Entry 5V7Q (electron microscopy, 3.70 A resolution); this record covers chains A and J of the 31 polymer chains in the assembly.

[Chain A]
Molecule: 23S rRNA
Organism: Mycobacterium tuberculosis
Sequence (3138 nucleotides; numbered 1 to 3138; the number before each row is that of its first residue):
     1 UUGUAAGUGU CUAAGGGCGC AUGGUGGAUG CCUUGGCAUC GAGAGCCGAU GAAGGACGUG
    61 GGAGGCUGCG AUAUGCCUCG GGGAGCUGUC AACCGAGCGU GGAUCCGAGG AUUUCCGAAU
   121 GGGGAAACCC AGCACGAGUG AUGUCGUGCU ACCCGCAUCU GAAUAUAUAG GGUGCGGGAG
   181 GGAACGCGGG GAAGUGAAAC AUCUCAGUAC CCGUAGGAGG AGAAAACAAU UGUGAUUCCG
   241 CAAGUAGUGG CGAGCGAACG CGGAACAGGC UAAACCGCAC GCAUGGGUAA CCGGGUAGGG
   301 GUUGUGUGUG CGGGGUUGUG GGAGGAUAUG UCUCAGCGCU ACCCGGCUGA GAGGCAGUCA
   361 GAAAGUGUCG UGGUUAGCGG AAGUGGCCUG GGAUGGUCUG CCGUAGACGG UGAGAGCCCG
   421 GUACGCGAAA ACCCGGCACC UGCCUAGUAU CAAUUCCCGA GUAGCAGCGG GCCCGUGGAA
   481 UCCGCUGUGA AUCCGCCGGG ACCACCCGGU AAGCCUAAAU ACUCCUCGAU GACCGAUAGC
   541 GGAUUAGUAC CGUGAGGGAA UGGUGAAAAG UACCCCGGGA GGGGAGUGAA AGAGUACCUG
   601 AAACCGUGUG CCUACAAUCC GUCAGAGCCU CCUUUUCCUC UCCGGAGGAG GGUGGUGAUG
   661 GCGUGCCUUU UGAAGAAUGA GCCUGCGAGU CAGGGACAUG UCGCAAGGUU AACCCGUGUG
   721 GGGUAGCCGC AGCGAAAGCG AGUCUGAAUA GGGCGACCCA CACGCGCAUA CGCGCGUGUG
   781 AAUAGUGGCG UGUUCUGGAC CCGAAGCGGA GUGAUCUACC CAUGGCCAGG GUGAAGCGCG
   841 GGUAAGACCG CGUGGAGGCC CGAACCCACU UAGGUUGAAG ACUGAGGGGA UGAGCUGUGG
   901 GUAGGGGUGA AAGGCCAAUC AAACUCCGUG AUAGCUGGUU CUCCCCGAAA UGCAUUUAGG
   961 UGCAGCGUUG CGUGGUUCAC CGCGGAGGUA GAGCUACUGG AUGGCCGAUG GGCCCUACUA
  1021 GGUUACUGAC GUCAGCCAAA CUCCGAAUGC CGUGGUGUAA AGCGUGGCAG UGAGACGGCG
  1081 GGGGAUAAGC UCCGUACGUC GAAAGGGAAA CAGCCCAGAU CGCCGGCUAA GGCCCCCAAG
  1141 CGUGUGCUAA GUGGGAAAGG AUGUGCAGUC GCAAAGACAA CCAGGAGGUU GGCUUAGAAG
  1201 CAGCCACCCU UGAAAGAGUG CGUAAUAGCU CACUGGUCAA GUGAUUGUGC GCCGAUAAUG
  1261 UAGCGGGGCU CAAGCACACC GCCGAAGCCG CGGCACAUCC ACCUUGUGGU GGGUGUGGGU
  1321 AGGGGAGCGU CCCUCAUUCA GCGAAGCCAC CGGGUGACCG GUGGUGGAGG GUGGGGGAGU
  1381 GAGAAUGCAG GCAUGAGUAG CGACAAGGCA AGUGAGAACC UUGCCCGCCG AAAGACCAAG
  1441 GGUUCCUGGG CCAGGCCAGU CCGCCCAGGG UGAGUCGGGA CCUAAGGCGA GGCCGACAGG
  1501 CGUAGUCGAU GGACAACGGG UUGAUAUUCC CGUACCCGUG UGUGGGCGCC CGUGACGAAU
  1561 CAGCGGUACU AACCACCCAA AACCGGAUCG AUCACUCCCC UUCGGGGGUG UGGAGUUCUG
  1621 GGGCUGCGUG GGAACUUCGC UGGUAGUAGU CAAGCGAAGG GGUGACGCAG GAAGGUAGCC
  1681 GUACCAGUCA GUGGUAACAC UGGGGCAAGC CGGUAGGGAG AGCGAUAGGC AAAUCCGUCG
  1741 CUCACUAAUC CUGAGAGGUG ACGCAUAGCC GGUUGAGGCG AAUUCGGUGA UCCUCUGCUG
  1801 CCAAGAAAAG CCUCUAGCGA GCACACACAC GGCCCGUACC CCAAACCGAC ACAGGUGGUC
  1861 AGGUAGAGCA UACCAAGGCG UACGAGAUAA CUAUGGUUAA GGAACUCGGC AAAAUGCCCC
  1921 CGUAACUUCG GGAGAAGGGG GACCGGAAUA UCGUGAACAC CCUUGCGGUG GGAGCGGGAU
  1981 CCGGUCGCAG AAACCAGUGA GGAGCGACUG UUUACUAAAA ACACAGGUCC GUGCGAAGUC
  2041 GCAAGACGAU GUAUACGGAC UGACGCCUGC CCGGUGCUGG AAGGUUAAGA GGACCCGUUA
  2101 ACCCGCAAGG GUGAAGCGGA GAAUUUAAGC CCCAGUAAAC GGCGGUGGUA ACUAUAACCA
  2161 UCCUAAGGUA GCGAAAUUCC UUGUCGGGUA AGUUCCGACC UGCACGAAUG GCGUAACGAC
  2221 UUCUCAACUG UCUCAACCAU AGACUCGGCG AAAUUGCACU ACGAGUAAAG AUGCUCGUUA
  2281 CGCGCGGCAG GACGAAAAGA CCCCGGGACC UUCACUACAA CUUGGUAUUG AUGUUCGGUA
  2341 CGGUUUGUGU AGGAUAGGUG GGAGACUGUG AAACCUCGAC GCCAGUUGGG GCGGAGUCGU
  2401 UGUUGAAAUA CCACUCUGAU CGUAUUGGGC AUCUAACCUC GAACCCUGAA UCGGGUUUAG
  2461 GGACAGUGCC UGGCGGGUAG UUUAACUGGG GCGGUUGCCU CCUAAAAUGU AACGGAGGCG
  2521 CCCAAAGGUU CCCUCAACCU GGACGGCAAU CAGGUGGCGA GUGUAAAUGC ACAAGGGAGC
  2581 UUGACUGCGA GACUUACAAG UCAAGCAGGG ACGAAAGUCG GGAUUAGUGA UCCGGCACCC
  2641 CCGAGUGGAA GGGGUGUCGC UCAACGGAUA AAAGGUACCC CGGGGAUAAC AGGCUGAUCU
  2701 UCCCCAAGAG UCCAUAUCGA CGGGAUGGUU UGGCACCUCG AUGUCGGCUC GUCGCAUCCU
  2761 GGGGCUGGAG CAGGUCCCAA GGGUUGGGCU GUUCGCCCAU UAAAGCGGCA CGCGAGCUGG
  2821 GUUUAGAACG UCGUGAGACA GUUCGGUCUC UAUCCGCCGC GCGCGUCAGA AACUUGAGGA
  2881 AACCUGUCCC UAGUACGAGA GGACCGGGAC GGACGAACCU CUGGUGCACC AGUUGUCCCG
  2941 CCAGGGGCAC CGCUGGAUAG CCACGUUCGG UCAGGAUAAC CGCUGAAAGC AUCUAAGCGG
  3001 GAAACCUUCU CCAAGAUCAG GUUUCUCACC CACUUGGUGG GAUAAGGCCC CCCGCAGAAC
  3061 ACGGGUUCAA UAGGUCAGAC CUGGAAGCUC AGUAAUGGGU GUAGGGAACU GGUGCUAACC
  3121 GGCCGAAAAC UUACAACA
Disordered / not traced: 1-4, 1013-1022, 3133-3138
Small-molecule neighbours: Llinezolid-114 (917; N-({(5S)-2-oxo-3-[4-(1,3-thiazol-5-yl)phenyl]-1,3-oxazolidin-5-yl}methyl)acetamide): G2299, A2300, A2689, C2690, A2741, U2742, G2743, U2744, U2823
What the authors report for this chain:
  - contacts within the chain: A1591-G2079, A1591-C2132
  - binding site for Llinezolid-114: U2744

[Chain J]
Molecule: 50S ribosomal protein L13
Organism: Mycobacterium tuberculosis
UniProt: A0A0T9D5H2 (A0A0T9D5H2_MYCTX); residues 1-147 here correspond to UniProt positions 49-195 (UniProt number = residue number + 48)
Sequence (147 residues; numbered 1 to 147; the number before each row is that of its first residue):
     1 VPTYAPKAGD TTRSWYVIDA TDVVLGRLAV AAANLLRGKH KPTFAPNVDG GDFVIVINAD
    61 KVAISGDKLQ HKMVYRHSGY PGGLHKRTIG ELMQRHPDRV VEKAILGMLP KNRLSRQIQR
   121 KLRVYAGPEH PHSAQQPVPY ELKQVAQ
Disordered / not traced: 1

[Chain A / chain J interface]
Residue-residue contacts (88; chain A residue first):
  A5(A) - Ala134(J)  base contact
  A6(A) - His132(J)  hydrogen bond to the sugar
  A6(A) - Ala134(J)  base contact
  A6(A) - Gln135(J)  base contact
  G7(A) - Trp15(J)  sugar contact
  G7(A) - His132(J)  sugar contact
  G7(A) - Gln135(J)  sugar contact
  U8(A) - Arg123(J)  salt bridge to the phosphate
  G9(A) - Arg120(J)  salt bridge to the phosphate
  C615(A) - Arg116(J)  phosphate contact
  A616(A) - Arg113(J)  hydrogen bond to the phosphate
  A616(A) - Arg116(J)  salt bridge to the phosphate
  A616(A) - Gln117(J)  phosphate contact
  A617(A) - Arg113(J)  salt bridge to the phosphate
  A617(A) - Arg116(J)  salt bridge to the phosphate
  A624(A) - Asn47(J)  hydrogen bond to the base
  G625(A) - Asn47(J)  sugar contact
  A626(A) - Lys7(J)  sugar contact
  A626(A) - Ala8(J)  hydrogen bond to the sugar
  G627(A) - Ala8(J)  sugar contact
  A658(A) - Val48(J)  base contact
  U659(A) - Asn47(J)  hydrogen bond to the sugar
  U659(A) - Arg113(J)  salt bridge to the phosphate
  U659(A) - Leu114(J)  sugar contact
  G660(A) - Pro46(J)  sugar contact
  G660(A) - Asn47(J)  sugar contact
  G660(A) - Asn112(J)  hydrogen bond to the phosphate
  G660(A) - Arg113(J)  hydrogen bond to the phosphate
  G660(A) - Leu114(J)  sugar contact
  C1124(A) - Pro2(J)  base contact
  C1134(A) - Val30(J)  sugar contact
  C1135(A) - Val30(J)  sugar contact
  C1135(A) - Asn34(J)  sugar contact
  C1135(A) - Met108(J)  hydrogen bond to the sugar
  C1136(A) - Arg37(J)  salt bridge to the phosphate
  C1136(A) - Lys39(J)  salt bridge to the phosphate
  C1136(A) - Met108(J)  sugar contact
  C1136(A) - Pro110(J)  sugar contact
  A1138(A) - Lys39(J)  salt bridge to the phosphate
  G1140(A) - Gln147(J)  hydrogen bond to the base
  C1141(A) - Arg27(J)  hydrogen bond to the base
  C1141(A) - Leu142(J)  base contact
  C1141(A) - Lys143(J)  base contact
  G1142(A) - Gln144(J)  hydrogen bond to the phosphate
  G1142(A) - Gln147(J)  hydrogen bond to the sugar
  G1151(A) - Lys68(J)  hydrogen bond to the base
  G1260(A) - His77(J)  stacking on the base
  G1260(A) - Pro81(J)  phosphate contact
  G1260(A) - Gly82(J)  hydrogen bond to the phosphate
  G1260(A) - Leu84(J)  sugar contact
  U1261(A) - Tyr75(J)  sugar contact
  G1266(A) - Gly107(J)  hydrogen bond to the base
  G1267(A) - Lys103(J)  sugar contact
  G1267(A) - Ala104(J)  hydrogen bond to the sugar
  G1267(A) - Gly107(J)  sugar contact
  G1267(A) - Met108(J)  base contact
  G1268(A) - Gly26(J)  sugar contact
  G1268(A) - Lys72(J)  salt bridge to the phosphate
  G1268(A) - Ala104(J)  phosphate contact
  C1269(A) - Leu25(J)  phosphate contact
  C1269(A) - Gly26(J)  phosphate contact
  C1269(A) - Lys68(J)  salt bridge to the phosphate
  U1270(A) - Lys68(J)  salt bridge to the phosphate
  C1271(A) - Asp22(J)  base contact
  A1273(A) - Gly26(J)  base contact
  A1273(A) - Arg27(J)  base contact
  G2277(A) - Lys111(J)  phosphate contact
  U2278(A) - Arg76(J)  hydrogen bond to the phosphate
  U2278(A) - Lys111(J)  salt bridge to the phosphate
  U2279(A) - Arg76(J)  salt bridge to the phosphate
  U2752(A) - Pro81(J)  phosphate contact
  C2753(A) - Pro81(J)  phosphate contact
  C2753(A) - Gly82(J)  hydrogen bond to the phosphate
  A2877(A) - His96(J)  phosphate contact
  G2879(A) - Arg76(J)  phosphate contact
  G2879(A) - Ser78(J)  hydrogen bond to the sugar
  G2879(A) - Tyr80(J)  sugar contact
  G2879(A) - His85(J)  salt bridge to the phosphate
  A2880(A) - Tyr80(J)  sugar contact
  A2880(A) - Gly83(J)  phosphate contact
  C3006(A) - Arg87(J)  hydrogen bond to the phosphate
  U3007(A) - Arg87(J)  salt bridge to the phosphate
  C3018(A) - Arg99(J)  hydrogen bond to the base
  C3018(A) - Glu102(J)  hydrogen bond to the base
  C3018(A) - Gln119(J)  base contact
  C3018(A) - Arg120(J)  phosphate contact
  U3131(A) - Gln135(J)  base contact
  U3132(A) - Ala134(J)  base contact
Interface residues without a listed pair, chain A (51 interface residues in all): U618, G650, G661, G2878, U2977
Interface residues without a listed pair, chain J (59 interface residues in all): Pro6, Val24, Ala33, Phe53, Gln70, Leu109, Ala146

[In short]
51 residues of chain A face 59 of chain J across their interface; the contacts include 22 hydrogen bonds, 16
salt bridges and 1 aromatic stacking contact. Polar pairs include A624(A)-Asn47(J), G1140(A)-Gln147(J) and
C1141(A)-Arg27(J). Chain A binds Llinezolid-114. From the paper: a binding site for Llinezolid-114 at
U2744(A); contacts within the chain involving G2079(A), A1591(A) and C2132(A).
Here chain A is 23S rRNA and chain J is 50S ribosomal protein L13, both from Mycobacterium tuberculosis. Entry
5V7Q (Cryo-EM structure of the large ribosomal subunit from Mycobacterium tuberculosis bound with a potent
linezolid analog) was determined by electron microscopy together with 5V93 from the same study.
